PDB entry 3W40 | X-ray diffraction, 1.30 A resolution | chain A

# Chain A
Molecule: Phosphoserine phosphatase RsbX
Organism: Bacillus subtilis
Notes: EC 3.1.3.3
UniProt: P17906 (RSBX_BACSU); numbering as in UniProt (aligned over 1-199)
Amino-acid sequence (199 residues; each row starts with the number of its first residue):
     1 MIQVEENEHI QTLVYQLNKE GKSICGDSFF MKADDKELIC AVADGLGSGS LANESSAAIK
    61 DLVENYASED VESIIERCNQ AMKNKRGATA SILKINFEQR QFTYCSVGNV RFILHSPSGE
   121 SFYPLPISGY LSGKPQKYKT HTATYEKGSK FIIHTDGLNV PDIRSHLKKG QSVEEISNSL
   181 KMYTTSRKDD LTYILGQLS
Bound ions: Mg2+: Asp-44, Asp-156, Asp-189

# Overview
Asp-44, Asp-156 and Asp-189 coordinate Mg2+.
Chain A is Phosphoserine phosphatase RsbX (Bacillus subtilis); the structure, Crystal structure of RsbX in
complex with magnesium in space group P1, was determined by X-ray diffraction, deposited together with 3W41,
3W42, 3W43, 3W44 and 3W45.
